PDB entry 6BX3 | electron microscopy, 4.30 A resolution (low resolution: residue-level contacts below are approximate; hydrogen-bond / salt-bridge calls are withheld) | chains E and K of the 7 polymer chains in the assembly

[Chain E]
Molecule: Histone-lysine N-methyltransferase, H3 lysine-4 specific
Source organism: Saccharomyces cerevisiae (strain YJM789)
Notes: EC 2.1.1.43
UniProt: A6ZT27 (A6ZT27_YEAS7); residues 799-1076 here = UniProt positions 799-1076
Sequence (278 residues; each row starts with the number of its first residue):
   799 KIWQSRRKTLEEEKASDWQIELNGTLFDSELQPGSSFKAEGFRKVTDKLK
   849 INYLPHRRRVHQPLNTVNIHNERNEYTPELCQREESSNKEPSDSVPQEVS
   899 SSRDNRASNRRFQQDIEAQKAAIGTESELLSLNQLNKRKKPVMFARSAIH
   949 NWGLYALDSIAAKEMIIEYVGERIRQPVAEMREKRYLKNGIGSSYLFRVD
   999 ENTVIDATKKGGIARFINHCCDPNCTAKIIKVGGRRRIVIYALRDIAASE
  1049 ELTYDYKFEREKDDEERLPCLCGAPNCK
Unresolved in the structure: 851-924, 1056-1066, 1076
Construct notes: conflict Val-843 (Ile in A6ZT27)

[Chain K]
Molecule: COMPASS component BRE2
Source organism: Saccharomyces cerevisiae (strain ATCC 204508 / S288c)
UniProt: P43132 (BRE2_YEAST); residue numbers follow UniProt; this construct covers 87-503
Sequence (417 residues; numbered 87 to 503; the number before each row is that of its first residue):
    87 FDHSGMSVMDRSEGLSISRDGNDLVSVPDQYGWRTARSDVCIKEGMTYWE
   137 VEVIRGGNKKFADGVNNKENADDSVDEVQSGIYEKMHKQVNDTPHLRFGV
   187 CRREASLEAPVGFDVYGYGIRDISLESIHEGKLNCVLENGSPLKEGDKIG
   237 FLLSLPSIHTQIKQAKEFTKRRIFALNSHMDTMNEPWREDAENGPSRKKL
   287 KQETTNKEFQRALLEDIEYNDVVRDQIAIRYKNQLFFEATDYVKTTKPEY
   337 YSSDKRERQDYYQLEDSYLAIFQNGKYLGKAFENLKPLLPPFSELQYNEK
   387 FYLGYWQHGEARDESNDKNTTSAKKKKQQQKKKKGLILRNKYVNNNKLGY
   437 YPTISCFNGGTARIISEEDKLEYLDQIRSAYCVDGNSKVNTLDTLYKEQI
   487 AEDIVWDIIDELEQIAL
Unresolved in the structure: 143-178, 243-351, 372-432
Curated features (UniProtKB/Swiss-Prot):
  - binding site (DNA): Lys-318
  - modified residue: Ser-227 (Phosphoserine)

[Interface between chain E and chain K]
Residue-residue contacts - 5 pairs, chain E then chain K:
  Arg-973(E) with Gly-118(K)
  Pro-975(E) with Glu-194(K)
  Val-976(E) with Ala-195(K)
  Glu-978(E) with Phe-199(K)
  Met-979(E) with Phe-199(K)
Also at the interface, not in a pair above, chain K (5 interface residues in all): Trp-119

[Overview]
The chain E/chain K interface involves 5 residues from each chain. Curated annotation (UniProt) lists
DNA-binding residue Lys-318(K) on chain K.
Chain E is Histone-lysine N-methyltransferase, H3 lysine-4 specific (Saccharomyces cerevisiae (strain YJM789))
and chain K is COMPASS component BRE2 (Saccharomyces cerevisiae (strain ATCC 204508 / S288c)); the structure,
Structure of histone H3k4 methyltransferase, was determined by electron microscopy together with 6E29 from the
same study.
